PDB entry 9RFU | electron microscopy, 3.30 A resolution | chains A and E of the 9 polymer chains in the assembly

== Chain A ==
Protein: Siderophore export accessory protein MmpS5
Organism: Mycobacterium tuberculosis H37Rv
Reference sequence: P9WJS7 (MMPS5_MYCTU); residues 2-31 here = UniProt positions 2-31
Amino-acid sequence (31 residues; row label = number of the first residue in the row):
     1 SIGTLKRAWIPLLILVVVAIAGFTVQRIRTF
Sequence notes: expression tag (1)
Residues lining bound ligands: L9Q ((1S)-2-{[(S)-(2-aminoethoxy)(hydroxy)phosphoryl]oxy}-1-[(octadecanoyloxy)methyl]ethyl (9Z)-octadec-9-enoate): Lys-6, Trp-9, Leu-13
What the authors report for this chain:
  - binding site for L9Q: Trp-9

== Chain E ==
Protein: Siderophore exporter MmpL5
Organism: Mycobacterium tuberculosis
Reference sequence: P9WJV1 (MMPL5_MYCTU); residue numbers follow UniProt; this construct covers 20-493, 688-952
Amino-acid sequence (739 residues; row label = number of the first residue in the row; note: 194 numbers in that range are skipped by the numbering (no residue carries them; nothing is unmodelled there)):
    20 ARPFIPRMIRTFAVPIILGWLVTIAVLNVTVPQLETVGQIQAVSMSPDAA
    70 PSMISMKHIGKVFEEGDSDSAAMIVLEGQRPLGDAAHAFYDQMIGRLQAD
   120 TTHVQSLQDFWGDPLTATGAQSSDGKAAYVQVKLAGNQGESLANESVEAV
   170 KTIVERLAPPPGVKVYVTGSAALVADQQQAGDRSLQVIEAVTFTVIIVML
   220 LLVYRSIITSAIMLTMVVLGLLATRGGVAFLGFHRIIGLSTFATNLLVVL
   270 AIAAATDYAIFLIGRYQEARGLGQDRESAYYTMFGGTAHVVLGSGLTIAG
   320 ATFCLSFTRLPYFQTLGVPLAIGMVIVVAAALTLGPAIIAVTSRFGKLLE
   370 PKRMARVRGWRKVGAAIVRWPGPILVGAVALALVGLLTLPGYRTNYNDRN
   420 YLPADLPANEGYAAAERHFSQARMNPEVLMVESDHDMRNSADFLVINKIA
   470 KAIFAVEGISRVQAITRPDGKPIE
   688 SFYLPPEVFDNPDFQRGLEQFLSPDGHAVRFIISHEGDPMSQAGIARIAK
   738 IKTAAKEAIKGTPLEGSAIYLGGTAAMFKDLSDGNTYDLMIAGISALCLI
   788 FIIMLITTRSVVAAAVIVGTVVLSLGASFGLSVLIWQHILGIELHWLVLA
   838 MAVIILLAVGADYNLLLVARLKEEIHAGINTGIIRAMGGSGSVVTAAGLV
   888 FAFTMMSFAVSELTVMAQVGTTIGMGLLFDTLIVRSFMTPSIAALLGKWF
   938 WWPQVVRQRPIPQPW
Residues lining bound ligands: L9Q ((1S)-2-{[(S)-(2-aminoethoxy)(hydroxy)phosphoryl]oxy}-1-[(octadecanoyloxy)methyl]ethyl (9Z)-octadec-9-enoate): Phe-788, Val-798, Ala-802, Trp-939, Pro-940
What the authors report for this chain:
  - self-association interface (contacts with another copy of this molecule); pairs are residue here / residue on that copy: Lys-747/Val-475 (backbone contact)
  - mutagenesis - Q196M (4-fold), N444K (4-fold): decreased growth in response to bedaquiline
  - mutagenesis - V193D, Q196M, Y331D: unchanged growth in response to clofazimine
  - mutagenesis - Q196M (2-fold): increased growth in response to PBTZ-169
  - mutagenesis - V193D (8-fold), Y331D/N444K (2-fold), Y331D (8-fold), V902A (2-fold): increased growth in response to bedaquiline
  - mutagenesis - V193D, Y331D: unchanged expression
  - mutagenesis - V193D: decreased growth in response to PBTZ-169
  - mutagenesis - V193D (4-fold): increased growth in response to TBAJ-587
  - mutagenesis - V193D (4-fold): increased growth in response to TBAJ-876
  - mutagenesis - Y331N: unchanged growth in response to bedaquiline

== Chain A / chain E interface ==
Residue-residue contacts (10; chain A residue first):
  Trp-9(A) with Pro-940(E), hydrophobic
  Leu-13(A) with Leu-792(E), hydrophobic
  Ile-14(A) with Ile-789(E), hydrophobic
  Ala-21(A) with Cys-785(E), hydrophobic
  Ile-28(A) with Ile-778(E), hydrophobic; Ile-781(E), hydrophobic
  Arg-29(A) with Phe-326(E), hydrogen bond (side chain-backbone); Thr-327(E); Arg-328(E), hydrogen bond (backbone-side chain)
  Phe-31(A) with Tyr-774(E), hydrophobic
Other interface residues (no listed pair), chain A (12 interface residues in all): Ile-10, Val-17, Val-18, Thr-24, Val-25
Other interface residues (no listed pair), chain E (14 interface residues in all): Ser-782, Phe-788, Ile-793, Arg-796

== Overview ==
12 residues of chain A face 14 of chain E across their interface, with 2 hydrogen bonds. Polar contacts
include Arg-29(A)/Phe-326(E) and Arg-29(A)/Arg-328(E). The paper reports a binding site for L9Q at Trp-9(A);
V193D, Y331D/N444K and Y331D of chain E, among others, increase growth in response to bedaquiline; 7
substitutions were tested in all.
Chain A is Siderophore export accessory protein MmpS5 (Mycobacterium tuberculosis H37Rv) and chain E is
Siderophore exporter MmpL5 (Mycobacterium tuberculosis); the structure, M.tuberculosis MmpS5L5-acpM complex,
was determined by electron microscopy together with 9RGB from the same study.
